PDB entry 4MCY | X-ray diffraction, 2.30 A resolution | chains A and C of the 3 polymer chains in the assembly

# Chain A
Name: HLA class II histocompatibility antigen, DR alpha chain
Source organism: Homo sapiens
Notes: fragment: Extracellular Domain
UniProtKB: P01903 (DRA_HUMAN); residues 1-181 here correspond to UniProt positions 26-206 (UniProt number = residue number + 25)
Amino-acid sequence (189 residues; numbered 1 to 189; the number before each row is that of its first residue):
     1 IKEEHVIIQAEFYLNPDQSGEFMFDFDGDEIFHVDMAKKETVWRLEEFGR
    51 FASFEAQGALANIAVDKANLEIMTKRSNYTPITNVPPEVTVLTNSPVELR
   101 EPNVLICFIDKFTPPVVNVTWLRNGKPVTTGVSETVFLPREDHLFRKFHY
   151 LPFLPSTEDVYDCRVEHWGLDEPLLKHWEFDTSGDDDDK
Disordered / not traced: 1-2, 182-189
Differences from the reference sequence: expression tag (182-189)
Swiss-Prot annotation at these positions:
  - region: Glu179 to Asp181 (Connecting peptide)
  - site: Gln9 (Self- and pathogen-derived peptide antigen), Gly49 (Self-peptide antigen), Phe51 (Self- and pathogen-derived peptide antigen), Ala52 (Self-peptide antigen), Ser53 (Self- and pathogen-derived peptide antigen), Glu55 (Pathogen-derived peptide antigen), Asn62 (Self- and pathogen-derived peptide antigen), Asn69 (Pathogen-derived peptide antigen), Arg76 (Self- and pathogen-derived peptide antigen)
  - glycosylation (N-linked (GlcNAc...) asparagine): Asn78, Asn118
Disulfide bonds: Cys107-Cys163
Glycans and other covalent adducts: N-acetylglucosamine (NAG) linked to Asn78, Asn118

# Chain C
Name: Citrullinated Vimentin
UniProtKB: P08670 (VIME_HUMAN); residues 1-13 here correspond to UniProt positions 66-78 (UniProt number = residue number + 65)
Amino-acid sequence (13 residues; each row starts with the number of its first residue):
     1 SAVRLRSSVPGVR
Modified residues: Arg6 (citrulline; CIR)
Swiss-Prot annotation at these positions:
  - modified residue (Phosphoserine): Ser1, Ser7, Ser8

# Chain A / chain C interface
Residue-residue contacts - 29 pairs, chain A then chain C:
  Gln9(A) - Leu5(C)
  Gln9(A) - Arg6(C)  hydrogen bond (side chain-backbone)
  Glu11(A) - Ser8(C)  hydrogen bond
  Phe24(A) - Val3(C)  hydrophobic
  Phe24(A) - Arg4(C)
  Phe51(A) - Ser1(C)  hydrogen bond (backbone-backbone)
  Ala52(A) - Ser1(C)
  Ser53(A) - Ser1(C)  hydrogen bond (backbone-backbone)
  Ser53(A) - Ala2(C)
  Ser53(A) - Val3(C)  hydrogen bond (backbone-backbone)
  Phe54(A) - Val3(C)
  Phe54(A) - Leu5(C)  hydrophobic
  Asn62(A) - Leu5(C)
  Asn62(A) - Arg6(C)  hydrogen bond (side chain-backbone)
  Asn62(A) - Ser7(C)
  Asn62(A) - Ser8(C)  hydrogen bond
  Val65(A) - Ser8(C)
  Val65(A) - Val9(C)
  Val65(A) - Pro10(C)
  Asp66(A) - Ser8(C)
  Asn69(A) - Val9(C)  hydrogen bond (side chain-backbone)
  Asn69(A) - Pro10(C)
  Asn69(A) - Gly11(C)  hydrogen bond (side chain-backbone)
  Ile72(A) - Gly11(C)
  Ile72(A) - Val12(C)
  Ile72(A) - Arg13(C)  hydrogen bond (backbone-side chain)
  Lys75(A) - Arg13(C)
  Arg76(A) - Val12(C)  hydrogen bond (side chain-backbone)
  Arg76(A) - Arg13(C)
Also at the interface, not in a pair above, chain A (18 interface residues in all): Phe22, Phe32, Trp43, Gly58

# In short
18 residues of chain A face 13 of chain C across their interface, with 11 hydrogen bonds. Polar contacts
include Gln9(A)-Arg6(C), Glu11(A)-Ser8(C) and Asn62(A)-Arg6(C). N-acetylglucosamine is covalently linked to
Asn78(A) and Asn118(A).
Chain A is HLA class II histocompatibility antigen, DR alpha chain (Homo sapiens) and chain C is Citrullinated
Vimentin; the structure, Immune Receptor, was determined by X-ray diffraction together with 4MCZ, 4MD0, 4MD4,
4MD5, 4MDI and 4MDJ from the same study.
